PDB entry 4WAK | X-ray diffraction, 2.49 A resolution | chains A and B

[Chain A (and B)]
Name: Carbonic anhydrase 2
From: Haemophilus influenzae
Notes: EC 4.2.1.1; chain B of this document is another copy of the same molecule, construct and numbering; everything in this record applies to it too
UniProtKB: P45148 (CAN_HAEIN); residue numbers follow UniProt; this construct covers 1-229
Chain sequence (229 residues; numbered 1 to 229; the number before each row is that of its first residue):
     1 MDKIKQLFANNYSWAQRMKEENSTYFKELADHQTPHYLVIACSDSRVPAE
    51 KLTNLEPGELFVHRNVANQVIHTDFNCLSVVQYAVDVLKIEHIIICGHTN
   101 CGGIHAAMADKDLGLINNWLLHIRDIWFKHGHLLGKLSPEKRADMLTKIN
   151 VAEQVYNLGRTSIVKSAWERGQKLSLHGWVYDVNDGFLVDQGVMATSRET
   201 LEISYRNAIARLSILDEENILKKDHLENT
Disordered / not traced: 1-33, 54-57, 217-229 (chain B: 1-34, 53-57, 183-184, 215-229)
Differences from the reference sequence: engineered mutation Val39 (Trp in P45148), Ala41 (Gly in P45148)
Bound ions: Zn2+: Cys42, Asp44, His98, Cys101; K+: Asp74 (shared with Asp74(B) of chain B)
Small-molecule neighbours:
  - bicarbonate ion (BCT), molecule 1: Pro48, Ala49, Glu50, Val62, Arg64
  - bicarbonate ion (BCT), molecule 2: Arg160, Lys165, Arg198
UniProt features mapped onto this chain:
  - binding site (Zn(2+)): Cys42, Asp44, His98, Cys101

[Chain A / chain B interface]
Pairs across the interface - 27 pairs, chain A then chain B:
  Ile71(A) - Thr73(B)
  His72(A) - Asn118(B)
  His72(A) - Leu121(B)
  His72(A) - His122(B)
  His72(A) - Asp125(B)  salt bridge
  Thr73(A) - Ile71(B)
  Thr73(A) - Asn118(B)
  Thr73(A) - Trp119(B)
  Thr73(A) - His122(B)  hydrogen bond
  Asn118(A) - His72(B)
  Asn118(A) - Thr73(B)
  Asn118(A) - Leu78(B)
  Asn118(A) - Thr161(B)
  Asn118(A) - Ser162(B)  hydrogen bond
  Trp119(A) - Thr73(B)
  Leu121(A) - His72(B)
  Leu121(A) - Arg160(B)
  His122(A) - His72(B)
  His122(A) - Thr73(B)  hydrogen bond
  Asp125(A) - His72(B)  salt bridge
  Asp125(A) - Arg160(B)  salt bridge
  Phe128(A) - Lys129(B)
  Arg160(A) - Leu121(B)
  Arg160(A) - Asp125(B)  salt bridge
  Thr161(A) - Asn118(B)
  Ser162(A) - Gly114(B)
  Ser162(A) - Asn118(B)  hydrogen bond
Other interface residues (no listed pair), chain A (18 interface residues in all): Leu78, Asp112, Gly114, Lys129, Ser166, Arg206
Other interface residues (no listed pair), chain B (17 interface residues in all): Asp112, Phe128, Ser166

[Summary]
The interface between chain A and chain B involves 18 residues on one side and 17 on the other; the contacts
include 4 hydrogen bonds and 4 salt bridges. Polar pairs include His72(A)-Asp125(B), Asp125(A)-Arg160(B) and
Thr73(A)-His122(B). Ligands of chain A: bicarbonate ion.
Both chains are Carbonic anhydrase 2 (Haemophilus influenzae). Entry 4WAK (H. influenzae beta-carbonic
anhydrase variant W39V/G41A) was determined by X-ray diffraction (same publication as 4WAJ and 4WAM).
